PDB entry 5ZCW | X-ray diffraction, 2.70 A resolution | chains A and C of the 3 polymer chains in the assembly

# Chain A
Name: Deoxyribodipyrimidine photolyase
From: Methanosarcina mazei
UniProt: A0A0F8I5V2 (A0A0F8I5V2_METMZ); residues 3-464 here correspond to UniProt positions 1-462 (UniProt number = residue number - 2)
Chain sequence (482 residues; row label = number of the first residue in the row; numbers below 1 keep their minus sign (Met-17 is residue -17)):
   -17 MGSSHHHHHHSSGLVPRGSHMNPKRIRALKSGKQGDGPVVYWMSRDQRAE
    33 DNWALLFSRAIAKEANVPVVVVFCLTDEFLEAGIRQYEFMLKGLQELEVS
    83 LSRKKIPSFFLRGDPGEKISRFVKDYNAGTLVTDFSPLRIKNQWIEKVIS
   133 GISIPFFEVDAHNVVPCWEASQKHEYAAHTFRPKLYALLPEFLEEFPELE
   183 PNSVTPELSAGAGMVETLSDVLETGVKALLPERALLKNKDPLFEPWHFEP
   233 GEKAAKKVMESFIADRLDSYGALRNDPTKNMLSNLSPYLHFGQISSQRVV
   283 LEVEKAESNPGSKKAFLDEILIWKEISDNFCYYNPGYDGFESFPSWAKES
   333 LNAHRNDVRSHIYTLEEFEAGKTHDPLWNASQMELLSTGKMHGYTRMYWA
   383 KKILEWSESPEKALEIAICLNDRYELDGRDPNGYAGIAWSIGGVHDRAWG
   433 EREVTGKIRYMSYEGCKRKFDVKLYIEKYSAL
Not modelled in the structure: -17 to -3, 190-195, 463-464
Construct notes: expression tag (-17 to 2); engineered mutation Thr377 (Met375 in A0A0F8I5V2)
Small-molecule neighbours: FAD (flavin-adenine dinucleotide): Tyr252, Leu264, Ser265, Asn266, Leu267, Ser268, Leu271, Phe298, Glu301, Ile302, Trp305, Lys306, Ser309, Lys372, Met373, Gly375, Arg378, Met379, Ala382, Asn403, Asp409, Gly410, Asp412, Asn414, Gly415, Gly418, Ile419, Ser422
From the paper describing this entry:
  - binding site for the 14-nt DNA strand (chain C): Arg164, Arg256, Asn257, Glu301, Trp305, Met379, Trp421, Trp431, Arg441
  - conformationally variable residues (order/disorder transition, side-chain flip): Val186 to Glu231, Arg429, Trp431, Arg441
  - binding site for the 14-nt DNA strand: Arg429
  - contacts within the chain: Asp428-Trp431 (hydrogen bond), Asp428-Arg441 (salt bridge)

# Chain C
Molecule: 14-nt DNA strand
Sequence (14 nucleotides; each row starts with the number of its first residue):
     1 ATCGGCXCGCGCAA
Not modelled in the structure: 14
Modified positions: TTD (cis-syn cyclobutane thymine dimer) at position 7

# Interface between chain A and chain C
Contacting residue pairs (28):
  Ala159(A) with TTD_7(C), phosphate contact
  Ala160(A) with TTD_7(C), hydrogen bond to the phosphate
  His161(A) with DC6(C), phosphate contact; TTD_7(C), hydrogen bond to the phosphate
  Arg164(A) with TTD_7(C), salt bridge to the phosphate
  Arg256(A) with TTD_7(C), base contact
  Asn257(A) with TTD_7(C), base contact
  Glu301(A) with TTD_7(C), base contact
  Trp305(A) with TTD_7(C), base contact
  Tyr376(A) with DC8(C), hydrogen bond to the phosphate
  Met379(A) with TTD_7(C), base contact
  Trp421(A) with TTD_7(C), base contact
  Arg429(A) with DC6(C), base contact
  Trp431(A) with TTD_7(C), base contact; DC8(C), base contact
  Arg441(A) with TTD_7(C), base contact; DC8(C), hydrogen bond to the sugar
  Tyr442(A) with DC8(C), phosphate contact; DG9(C), sugar contact
  Met443(A) with DC8(C), phosphate contact; DG9(C), phosphate contact
  Ser444(A) with DG9(C), hydrogen bond to the phosphate
  Gly447(A) with DG9(C), phosphate contact
  Arg450(A) with DC10(C), salt bridge to the phosphate; DG11(C), hydrogen bond to the base; DC12(C), base contact
  Lys451(A) with DC8(C), salt bridge to the phosphate; DG9(C), salt bridge to the phosphate
Also at the interface, not in a pair above, chain C (8 interface residues in all): DG5

# Overview
20 residues of chain A and 8 residues of chain C are in contact; the contacts include 6 hydrogen bonds and 4
salt bridges. Among the polar pairs are Arg450(A)-DG11(C), Arg441(A)-DC8(C) and Ala160(A)-TTD_7(C). From the
paper: a binding site for the 14-nt DNA strand (chain C) at Arg164(A), Arg256(A) and Asn257(A) among others; a
binding site for the 14-nt DNA strand at Arg429(A).
Here chain A is Deoxyribodipyrimidine photolyase (Methanosarcina mazei) and chain C is a 14-nt DNA strand.
Entry 5ZCW (Structure of the Methanosarcina mazei class II CPD-photolyase in complex with intact,
phosphodiester linked, CPD-lesion) was determined by X-ray diffraction.
